Entry 8BPZ (X-ray diffraction, 2.20 A resolution); this record covers chain A.

# Chain A
Protein: SPbeta prophage-derived uncharacterized protein YopR
Organism: Bacillus subtilis subsp. subtilis str. 168
UniProtKB: O34558 (YOPR_BACSU); residues 1-325 here = UniProt positions 1-325
Chain sequence (326 residues; numbered 0 to 325; the number before each row is that of its first residue; numbering starts at 0):
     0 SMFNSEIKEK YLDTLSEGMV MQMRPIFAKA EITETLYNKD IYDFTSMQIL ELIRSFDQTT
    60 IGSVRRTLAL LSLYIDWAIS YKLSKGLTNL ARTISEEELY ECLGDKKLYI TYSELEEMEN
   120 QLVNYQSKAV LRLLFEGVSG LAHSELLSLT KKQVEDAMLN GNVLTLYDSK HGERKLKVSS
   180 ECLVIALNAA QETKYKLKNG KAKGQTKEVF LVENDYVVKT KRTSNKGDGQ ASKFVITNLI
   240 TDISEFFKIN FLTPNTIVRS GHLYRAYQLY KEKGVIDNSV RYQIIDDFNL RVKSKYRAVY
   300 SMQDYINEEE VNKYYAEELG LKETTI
Disordered / not traced: 322-325
Construct notes: expression tag (0)
From the paper describing this entry:
  - catalytic residues: Lys169, Tyr304 (by similarity / conservation)

# Summary
From the paper: catalytic residues Lys169 and Tyr304.
Chain A is SPbeta prophage-derived uncharacterized protein YopR (Bacillus subtilis subsp. subtilis str. 168);
the structure, Crystal structure of YopR, was determined by X-ray diffraction (same publication as 8BJV and
8BJ6).
